6CIM - chains A and G of the 10 polymer chains in the assembly; structure by X-ray diffraction, 3.60 A resolution.

== Chain A ==
Molecule: V(D)J recombination-activating protein 1
Organism: Mus musculus
Notes: EC 3.1.-.-, 2.3.2.27
UniProtKB: P15919 (RAG1_MOUSE); residue numbers follow UniProt; this construct covers 384-1008
Chain sequence (625 residues; numbered 384 to 1008; the number before each row is that of its first residue):
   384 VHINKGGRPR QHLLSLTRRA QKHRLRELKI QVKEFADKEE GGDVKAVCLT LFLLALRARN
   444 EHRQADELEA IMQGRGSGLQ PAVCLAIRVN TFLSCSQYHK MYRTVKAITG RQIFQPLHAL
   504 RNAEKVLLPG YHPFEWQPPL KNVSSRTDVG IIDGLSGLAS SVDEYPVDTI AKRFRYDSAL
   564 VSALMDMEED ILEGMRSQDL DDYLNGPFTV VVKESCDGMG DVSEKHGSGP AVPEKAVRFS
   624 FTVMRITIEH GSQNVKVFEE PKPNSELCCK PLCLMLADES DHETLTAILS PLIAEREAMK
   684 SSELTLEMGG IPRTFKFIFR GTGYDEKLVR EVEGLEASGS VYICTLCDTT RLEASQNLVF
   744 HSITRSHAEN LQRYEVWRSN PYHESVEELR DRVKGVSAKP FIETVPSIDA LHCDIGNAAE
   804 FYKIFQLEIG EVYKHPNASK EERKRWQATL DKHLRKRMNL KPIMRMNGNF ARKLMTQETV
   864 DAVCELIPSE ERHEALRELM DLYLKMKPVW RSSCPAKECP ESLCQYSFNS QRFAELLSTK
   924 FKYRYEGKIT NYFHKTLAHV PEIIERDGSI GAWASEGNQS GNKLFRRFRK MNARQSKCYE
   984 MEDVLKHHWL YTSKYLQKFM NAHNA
Unresolved in the structure: 384-394, 610-611, 1008
Sequence notes: engineered mutation Gln-962 (Glu in P15919)
Metal / ion sites: Mn2+: Asp-600, Asp-708; Zn2+: Cys-727, Cys-730, His-937, His-942
Swiss-Prot annotation at these positions:
  - DNA-binding region: Gly-389 to Gln-456 (NBD)
  - binding site (a divalent metal cation): Asp-600, Asp-708
  - site: Trp-893 (Essential for DNA hairpin formation, participates in base-stacking interactions near the cleavage site)
What the authors report for this chain:
  - catalytic residues: Asp-600, Asp-708 (citing earlier work)

== Chain G ==
Molecule: Intact 23RSS substrate reverse strand
Sequence (56 nucleotides; row label = number of the first residue in the row):
     1 CGGGTTTTTG TCTGGCTTCA CACTTGATTT GCATCACTGT GTAAGACAGG CCAGAT
Unresolved in the structure: 1-2, 55-56

== How chain A and chain G interact ==
Residue-residue contacts (17; chain A residue first):
  Leu-399(A) / DT9(G)  phosphate contact
  Thr-400(A) / DT9(G)  hydrogen bond to the phosphate
  Ala-403(A) / DT8(G)  sugar contact
  Ala-403(A) / DT9(G)  phosphate contact
  Tyr-485(A) / DT30(G)  phosphate contact
  Tyr-485(A) / DG31(G)  hydrogen bond to the phosphate
  Lys-489(A) / DT30(G)  hydrogen bond to the phosphate
  Lys-489(A) / DG31(G)  salt bridge to the phosphate
  Gln-495(A) / DT30(G)  hydrogen bond to the phosphate
  Gln-498(A) / DT30(G)  phosphate contact
  Pro-499(A) / DT30(G)  phosphate contact
  His-501(A) / DT29(G)  sugar contact
  His-501(A) / DT30(G)  salt bridge to the phosphate
  Glu-607(A) / DT40(G)  phosphate contact
  His-609(A) / DG41(G)  phosphate contact
  Gln-978(A) / DT38(G)  sugar contact
  Ser-979(A) / DC37(G)  phosphate contact
Other interface residues (no listed pair), chain A (17 interface residues in all): Arg-402, His-406, Lys-608, Lys-980
Other interface residues (no listed pair), chain G (10 interface residues in all): DG39

== In short ==
The interface between chain A and chain G involves 17 residues on one side and 10 on the other, with 4
hydrogen bonds and 2 salt bridges. Polar contacts include Thr-400(A)/DT9(G), Tyr-485(A)/DG31(G) and
Lys-489(A)/DT30(G). The paper reports catalytic residues Asp-600(A) and Asp-708(A).
Chain A is V(D)J recombination-activating protein 1 (Mus musculus) and chain G is Intact 23RSS substrate
reverse strand; the structure, Pre-Reaction Complex, RAG1(E962Q)/2-nicked/intact 12/23RSS complex in Mn2+, was
determined by X-ray diffraction, deposited together with 5ZDZ, 5ZE0, 5ZE1, 5ZE2, 6CG0, 6CIJ, 6CIK and 6CIL.
